Entry 6FIX (X-ray diffraction, 3.80 A resolution); this record covers chains A and F of the 6 polymer chains in the assembly.

[Chain A]
Molecule: XRE family transcriptional regulator
Source organism: Pseudomonas putida
UniProtKB: A0A179R2V1 (A0A179R2V1_PSEPU); residue numbers follow UniProt; this construct covers 2-99
Sequence (105 residues; each row starts with the number of its first residue; numbers below 1 keep their minus sign (Met-5 is residue -5)):
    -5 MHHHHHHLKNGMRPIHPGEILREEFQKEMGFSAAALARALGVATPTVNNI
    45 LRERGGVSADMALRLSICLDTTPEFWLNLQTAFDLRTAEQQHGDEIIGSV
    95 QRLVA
Not modelled in the structure: -5 to 3, 99
Differences from the reference sequence: initiating methionine (-5); expression tag (-4 to 1)
From the paper describing this entry:
  - binding site for the 31-nt DNA strand: Pro39, Asn42, Arg46

[Chain F]
Molecule: 30-nt DNA strand
Sequence (30 nucleotides; numbered 5 to 34; the number before each row is that of its first residue):
     5 AGCTGAATGCTTAACGTTATTCGTTAATTT

[Chain A / chain F interface]
Contacting residue pairs - 12 pairs, chain A then chain F:
  Val36(A) - DG20(F)  phosphate contact
  Ala37(A) - DG20(F)  hydrogen bond to the phosphate
  Ala37(A) - DT21(F)  base contact
  Pro39(A) - DT21(F)  base contact
  Thr40(A) - DC19(F)  sugar contact
  Thr40(A) - DG20(F)  hydrogen bond to the phosphate
  Gly49(A) - DA18(F)  phosphate contact
  Gly50(A) - DA18(F)  hydrogen bond to the phosphate
  Ser52(A) - DA18(F)  hydrogen bond to the phosphate
  Ser52(A) - DC19(F)  hydrogen bond to the phosphate
  Asp54(A) - DC19(F)  phosphate contact
  Met55(A) - DC19(F)  phosphate contact
Other interface residues (no listed pair), chain A (10 interface residues in all): Val51

[Overview]
10 residues of chain A and 4 residues of chain F are in contact, with 5 hydrogen bonds. Polar pairs include
Ala37(A)-DG20(F), Thr40(A)-DG20(F) and Gly50(A)-DA18(F). The paper reports a binding site for the 31-nt DNA
strand at Pro39(A), Asn42(A) and Arg46(A).
Chain A is XRE family transcriptional regulator (Pseudomonas putida) and chain F is a 30-nt DNA strand; the
structure, antitoxin GraA in complex with its operator, was determined by X-ray diffraction (same publication
as 6F8H and 6F8S).
